3J6G - chains G and I of the 18 polymer chains in the assembly; structure by electron microscopy, 5.50 A resolution (low resolution: residue-level contacts below are approximate; hydrogen-bond / salt-bridge calls are withheld).

# Chain G (and I)
Name: Tubulin alpha-1A chain
From: Sus scrofa
Notes: chain I of this document is another copy of the same molecule, construct and numbering; everything in this record applies to it too
UniProt: P02550 (TBA1A_PIG); residues 1-439 here = UniProt positions 1-439
Amino-acid sequence (439 residues; numbered 1 to 439; the number before each row is that of its first residue):
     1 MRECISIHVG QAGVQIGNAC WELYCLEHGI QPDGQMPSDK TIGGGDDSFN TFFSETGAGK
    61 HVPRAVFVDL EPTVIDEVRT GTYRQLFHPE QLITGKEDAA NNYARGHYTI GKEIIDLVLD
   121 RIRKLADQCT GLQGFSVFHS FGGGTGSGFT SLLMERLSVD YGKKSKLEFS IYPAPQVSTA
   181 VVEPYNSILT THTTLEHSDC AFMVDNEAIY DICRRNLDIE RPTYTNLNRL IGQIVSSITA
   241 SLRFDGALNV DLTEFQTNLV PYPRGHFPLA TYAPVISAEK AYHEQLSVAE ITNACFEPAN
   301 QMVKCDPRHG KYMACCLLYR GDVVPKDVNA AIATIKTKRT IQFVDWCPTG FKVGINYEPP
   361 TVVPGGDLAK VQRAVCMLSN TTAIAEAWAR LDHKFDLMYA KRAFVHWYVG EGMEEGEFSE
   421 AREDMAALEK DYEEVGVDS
Unresolved in the structure: 1, 39-48
Differences from the reference sequence: conflict G265 (Ala in P02550)
Ligand contacts: GTP (guanosine-5'-triphosphate): G10, Q11, A12, Q15, A99, N101, S140, G143, G144, T145, G146, I171, P173, T179, E183, N206, Y224, N228, I231
Swiss-Prot annotation at these positions:
  - active site: E254
  - binding site (GTP): G10, Q11, A12, Q15, E71, A99, S140, G143, G144, T145, G146, T179, E183, N206, Y224, N228, L252
  - binding site (Mg(2+)): E71
  - modified residue: K40 (N6-acetyllysine), Y282 (3'-nitrotyrosine), S439 (Phosphoserine)
  - natural variant: G265 (A265G: this construct carries the variant), T271 to A273 (sequence variant, change not given here)
From the paper describing this entry:
  - catalytic residues: E254 (citing earlier work)

# Chain G / chain I interface
Residue-residue contacts - 11 pairs, chain G then chain I:
  K280(G) - H88(I)
  H283(G) - V62(I)
  H283(G) - Q85(I)
  H283(G) - L86(I)
  H283(G) - H88(I)
  Q285(G) - T56(I)
  Q285(G) - G57(I)
  E290(G) - Q128(I)
  N293(G) - D127(I)
  E297(G) - K124(I)
  K338(G) - D127(I)
Also at the interface, not in a pair above, chain G (8 interface residues in all): E284
Also at the interface, not in a pair above, chain I (10 interface residues in all): F87

# In short
Chain G and chain I form an interface of 8 and 10 residues respectively. Chain G binds GTP. Curated annotation
(UniProt) lists active-site residue E254(G), 17 GTP-binding residues and Mg2+-binding residue E71(G) on chain
G. From the paper: the catalytic residue E254(G).
Both chains are Tubulin alpha-1A chain (Sus scrofa). Entry 3J6G (Minimized average structure of microtubules
stabilized by taxol) was determined by electron microscopy together with 3J6E and 3J6F from the same study.
